6Y32 - chains A and B; structure by X-ray diffraction, 2.60 A resolution.

== Chain A ==
Protein: Signal recognition particle 54 kDa protein
Organism: Homo sapiens
UniProtKB: P61011 (SRP54_HUMAN); residue numbers follow UniProt; this construct covers 1-296
Sequence (304 residues; numbered -7 to 296; the number before each row is that of its first residue; numbers below 1 keep their minus sign (Met-7 is residue -7)):
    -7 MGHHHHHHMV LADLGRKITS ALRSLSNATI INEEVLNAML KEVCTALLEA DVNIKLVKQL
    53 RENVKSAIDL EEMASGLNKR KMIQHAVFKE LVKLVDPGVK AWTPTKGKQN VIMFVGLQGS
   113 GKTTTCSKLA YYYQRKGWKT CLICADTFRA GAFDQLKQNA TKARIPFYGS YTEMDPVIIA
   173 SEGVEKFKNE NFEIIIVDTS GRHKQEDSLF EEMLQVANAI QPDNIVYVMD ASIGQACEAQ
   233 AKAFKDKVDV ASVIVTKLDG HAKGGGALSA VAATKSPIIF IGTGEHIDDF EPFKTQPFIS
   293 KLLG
Not modelled in the structure: -7 to 21, 68
Construct notes: initiating methionine (-7); expression tag (-6 to 0)
Curated features (UniProtKB/Swiss-Prot):
  - binding site (GTP): Gly108 to Thr115, Asp190 to Arg194, Thr248 to Asp251
  - natural variant: Gly113 (G113R: In SCN8), Thr115 (T115A: In SCN8), Thr117 (deletion: In SCN8), Cys118 (C118Y: In SCN8), Cys136 (C136Y: In SCN8), Ala223 (A223D: In SCN8), Gly226 (G226E: In SCN8), Gly274 (G274D: In SCN8)
Ion coordination: Mg2+: Thr115 (together with GMP-PNP)
Small-molecule neighbours:
  - GMP-PNP (GNP; phosphoaminophosphonic acid-guanylate ester), molecule 1: Leu109, Gln110, Gly111, Ser112, Gly113, Lys114, Thr115, Thr116, Lys120, Asp138, Arg141, Gln147, Thr191, Gly193, Thr248, Lys249, Asp251, Gly274, Thr275, Gly276, Glu277
  - GMP-PNP (GNP), molecule 2: Gln110, Gly111, Arg141, His195

== Chain B ==
Protein: Signal recognition particle receptor subunit alpha
Organism: Homo sapiens
UniProtKB: P08240 (SRPRA_HUMAN); numbering as in UniProt (aligned over 332-638)
Sequence (315 residues; numbered 330 to 644; the number before each row is that of its first residue):
   330 MGSLSREDME SVLDKMRDHL IAKNVAADIA VQLCESVANK LEGKVMGTFS TVTSTVKQAL
   390 QESLVQILQP QRRVDMLRDI MDAQRRQRPY VVTFCGVNGV GKSTNLAKIS FWLLENGFSV
   450 LIAACDTFRA GAVEQLRTHT RRLSALHPPE KHGGRTMVQL FEKGYGKDAA GIAMEAIAFA
   510 RNQGFDVVLV DTAGRMQDNA PLMTALAKLI TVNTPDLVLF VGEALVGNEA VDQLVKFNRA
   570 LADHSMAQTP RLIDGIVLTK FDTIDDKVGA AISMTYITSK PIVFVGTGQT YCDLRSLNAK
   630 AVVAALMKAH HHHHH
Not modelled in the structure: 374-376, 478-481, 639-644
Construct notes: initiating methionine (330); expression tag (331, 639-644)
Curated features (UniProtKB/Swiss-Prot):
  - binding site (GTP): Gly425 to Ser432, Asp520 to Arg524, Thr588 to Asp591
  - modified residue: Ser473 (Phosphoserine), Thr578 (Phosphothreonine)
  - mutagenesis: Arg407 (R407A: Reduced SR compaction. Impaired interaction with SRP. Impaired detachement from ribosome. Does not impair GTP hydrolysis by the SRP-SR complex)
Ion coordination: Mg2+: Ser432 (together with GMP-PNP)
Small-molecule neighbours:
  - GMP-PNP (GNP; phosphoaminophosphonic acid-guanylate ester), molecule 1: Val426, Asn427, Gly428, Val429, Gly430, Lys431, Ser432, Thr433, Asn434, Lys437, Asp455, Arg458, Gln464, Ala522, Gly523, Thr588, Lys589, Asp591, Thr592, Gly615, Thr616, Gly617, Gln618
  - GMP-PNP (GNP), molecule 2: Asn427, Gly428, Arg458, Met525

== Interface between chain A and chain B ==
Pairs across the interface (59):
  Leu40(A) - Asn557(B)  hydrogen bond (backbone-side chain)
  Glu41(A) - Asp357(B)
  Glu41(A) - Asn557(B)
  Asp43(A) - Gly556(B)
  Asp43(A) - Asn557(B)  hydrogen bond (side chain-backbone)
  Ile46(A) - Asp347(B)
  Ile46(A) - Ile350(B)  hydrophobic
  Ile46(A) - Ala351(B)  hydrophobic
  Lys50(A) - Asp347(B)  salt bridge
  Gln110(A) - Lys589(B)  hydrogen bond (backbone-side chain)
  Gln110(A) - Gln618(B)
  Gly111(A) - Gly428(B)
  Gly111(A) - Lys589(B)
  Phe140(A) - Gln618(B)
  Arg141(A) - Arg458(B)
  Arg141(A) - Gln464(B)
  Ala142(A) - Gln464(B)
  Ala142(A) - Thr467(B)
  Ala142(A) - His468(B)
  Asp146(A) - Glu463(B)
  Gln147(A) - Arg458(B)
  Gln147(A) - Ala459(B)
  Gln147(A) - Gly460(B)
  Gln150(A) - Ala459(B)
  Gln150(A) - Gly460(B)  hydrogen bond (side chain-backbone)
  Gln150(A) - Glu463(B)  hydrogen bond
  Gln150(A) - Tyr494(B)
  Asn151(A) - Ala459(B)
  Gly193(A) - Gln618(B)
  His195(A) - Asp591(B)  salt bridge
  His195(A) - Thr592(B)
  Lys196(A) - Asp594(B)  salt bridge
  Gln197(A) - Asp591(B)  hydrogen bond (side chain-backbone)
  Gln197(A) - Thr592(B)  hydrogen bond (side chain-backbone)
  Gln197(A) - Asp594(B)  hydrogen bond
  Leu201(A) - Gln618(B)
  Asp222(A) - Glu552(B)
  Ser224(A) - Val555(B)
  Ser224(A) - Gly556(B)  hydrogen bond (backbone-backbone)
  Ile225(A) - Leu554(B)
  Ile225(A) - Gly556(B)
  Gly226(A) - Asn353(B)
  Gly226(A) - Leu554(B)  hydrogen bond (backbone-backbone)
  Gly226(A) - Val555(B)
  Gly226(A) - Gly556(B)
  Gln227(A) - Ile350(B)
  Gln227(A) - Ala351(B)
  Gln227(A) - Asn353(B)  hydrogen bond (backbone-side chain)
  Ala228(A) - Ile593(B)  hydrophobic
  Gln232(A) - Thr592(B)  hydrogen bond (side chain-backbone)
  Lys249(A) - Asn427(B)  hydrogen bond (side chain-backbone)
  Lys249(A) - Gly428(B)
  Asp251(A) - Met525(B)
  His253(A) - Asp527(B)  salt bridge
  Glu277(A) - Asn427(B)  hydrogen bond
  Glu277(A) - Phe457(B)
  Glu277(A) - Arg458(B)
  Glu277(A) - Gly523(B)
  His278(A) - Phe457(B)
Also at the interface, not in a pair above, chain A (34 interface residues in all): Leu109, Gly143, Ala254
Also at the interface, not in a pair above, chain B (34 interface residues in all): Ala356, Glu558, Gln562, Lys596

== Overview ==
The chain A/chain B interface involves 34 residues from each chain; the contacts include 14 hydrogen bonds and
4 salt bridges. Polar contacts include Lys50(A)-Asp347(B), His195(A)-Asp591(B) and Lys196(A)-Asp594(B).
GMP-PNP is bound between chain A and chain B.
Chain A is Signal recognition particle 54 kDa protein and chain B is Signal recognition particle receptor
subunit alpha, both from Homo sapiens; the structure, Structure of the GTPase heterodimer of human SRP54 and
SRalpha, was determined by X-ray diffraction, deposited together with 6Y2Z, 6Y30 and 6Y31.
